Entry 1OHK (X-ray diffraction, 2.50 A resolution); this record covers chain A.

== Chain A ==
Name: Dihydrofolate reductase
Source organism: Homo sapiens
Notes: EC 1.5.1.3
UniProtKB: P00374 (DYR_HUMAN); numbering as in UniProt (aligned over 1-186)
Amino-acid sequence (186 residues; each row starts with the number of its first residue):
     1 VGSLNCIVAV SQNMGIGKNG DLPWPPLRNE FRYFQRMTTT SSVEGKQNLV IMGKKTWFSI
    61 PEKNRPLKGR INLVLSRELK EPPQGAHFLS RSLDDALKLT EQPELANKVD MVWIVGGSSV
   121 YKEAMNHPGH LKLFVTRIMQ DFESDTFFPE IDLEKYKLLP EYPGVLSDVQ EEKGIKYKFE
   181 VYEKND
Ligand contacts:
  - COP (N-(4-carboxy-4-{4-[(2,4-diamino-pteridin-6-ylmethyl)-amino]-benzoylamino}-butyl)-phthalamic acid): I7, V8, A9, L22, P26, R28, E30, F31, R32, Y33, F34, Q35, T56, S59, I60, P61, K63, N64, L67, K68, R70, V115, Y121, T136
  - NADPH (NDP; NADPH dihydro-nicotinamide-adenine-dinucleotide phosphate): V8, A9, I16, G17, K18, G20, D21, L22, W24, G53, K54, K55, T56, S59, L75, S76, R77, E78, R91, S92, V115, G116, G117, S118, S119, V120, Y121, E123, T146

== Overview ==
Chain A binds NADPH and compound COP.
Chain A is Dihydrofolate reductase (Homo sapiens); the structure, Human dihydrofolate reductase, orthorhombic
(P21 21 21) crystal form, was determined by X-ray diffraction, deposited together with 1OHJ.
